PDB entry 1Y5F | X-ray diffraction, 2.14 A resolution | chains A and C of the 4 polymer chains in the assembly

[Chain A (and C)]
Molecule: Hemoglobin alpha chain
Organism: Homo sapiens
Notes: chain C of this document is another copy of the same molecule, construct and numbering; everything in this record applies to it too
UniProtKB: P69905 (HBA_HUMAN); residue numbers follow UniProt; this construct covers 1-141
Sequence (141 residues; each row starts with the number of its first residue):
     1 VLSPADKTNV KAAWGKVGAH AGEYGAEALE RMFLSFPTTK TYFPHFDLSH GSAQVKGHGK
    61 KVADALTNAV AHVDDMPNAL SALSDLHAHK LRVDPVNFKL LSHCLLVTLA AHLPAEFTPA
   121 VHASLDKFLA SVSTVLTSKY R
Bound ions: heme Fe near His87 (its only coordinating residue here)
Residues lining bound ligands: heme (HEM): Met32, Thr39, Tyr42, Phe43, His45, Phe46, His58, Lys61, Val62, Ala65, Leu66, Leu83, Leu86, His87, Leu91, Val93, Asn97, Phe98, Leu101, Val132, Ser133, Leu136
UniProt features mapped onto this chain:
  - site: Lys61 (Not glycated)
  - natural variant: Asp6 (A6D: In J-Toronto; this construct carries the variant), Ala13 (A13D: In J-Paris 1/J-Aljezur), Glu27 (A27E: In Shenyang; this construct carries the variant), Lys61 (K61N: In Zambia; deletion: In Clinic), Asp64 (A64D: In Pontoise; this construct carries the variant), Asp75 (D75A: In Lille; D75G: In Chapel Hill; D75N: In G-Pest), Ala111 (A111D: In Petah Tikva)

[How chain A and chain C interact]
Contacting residue pairs (4; chain A residue first):
  Asp126(A) - Arg141(C)  salt bridge
  Lys127(A) - Arg141(C)  hydrogen bond (side chain-backbone)
  Arg141(A) - Asp126(C)  salt bridge
  Arg141(A) - Lys127(C)  hydrogen bond (backbone-side chain)
Other interface residues (no listed pair), chain A (6 interface residues in all): Val1, Ala123, Ala130
Other interface residues (no listed pair), chain C (6 interface residues in all): Val1, Ala123, Ala130

[In short]
The chain A/chain C interface involves 6 residues from each chain, with 2 hydrogen bonds and 2 salt bridges.
Among the polar pairs are Asp126(A)-Arg141(C) and Lys127(A)-Arg141(C). Ligands of chain A: heme.
Chain A and chain C are both Hemoglobin alpha chain (Homo sapiens); the structure, T-To-T(High) quaternary
transitions in human hemoglobin: betaL96A deoxy low-salt (1 test set), was determined by X-ray diffraction
together with 1XXT, 1XY0, 1XZ5, 1XZ7, 1XZU, 1XZV and 45 further entries from the same study.
